Entry 6O9E (X-ray diffraction, 2.40 A resolution); this record covers chains A and E of the 3 polymer chains in the assembly.

[Chain A]
Protein: Reverse transcriptase p66
Source organism: Human immunodeficiency virus type 1
Notes: EC 2.7.7.49, 2.7.7.7, 3.1.26.13
UniProtKB: P03366 (POL_HV1B1); residues 1-555 here correspond to UniProt positions 600-1154 (UniProt number = residue number + 599)
Amino-acid sequence (555 residues; each row starts with the number of its first residue):
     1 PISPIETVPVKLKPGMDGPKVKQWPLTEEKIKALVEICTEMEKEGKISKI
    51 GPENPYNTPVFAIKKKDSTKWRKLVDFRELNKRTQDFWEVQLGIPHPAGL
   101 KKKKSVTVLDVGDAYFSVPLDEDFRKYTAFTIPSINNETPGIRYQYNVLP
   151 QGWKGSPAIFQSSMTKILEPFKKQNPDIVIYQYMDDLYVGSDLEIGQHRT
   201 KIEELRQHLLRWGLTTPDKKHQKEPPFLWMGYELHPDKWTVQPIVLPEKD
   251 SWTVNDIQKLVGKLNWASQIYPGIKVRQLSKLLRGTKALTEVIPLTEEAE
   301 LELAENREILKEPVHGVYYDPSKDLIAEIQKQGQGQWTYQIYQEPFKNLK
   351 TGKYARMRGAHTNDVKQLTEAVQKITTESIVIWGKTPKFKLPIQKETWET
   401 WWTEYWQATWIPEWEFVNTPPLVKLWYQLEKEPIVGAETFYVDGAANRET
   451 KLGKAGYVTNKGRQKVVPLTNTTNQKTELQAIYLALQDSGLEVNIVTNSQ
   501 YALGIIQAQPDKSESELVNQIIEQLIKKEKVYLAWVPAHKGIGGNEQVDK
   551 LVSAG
Unresolved in the structure: 554-555
Differences from the reference sequence: engineered mutation Ser280 (Cys879 in P03366), Asn498 (Asp1097 in P03366)
Residues lining bound ligands: Indopy-1 (IY1; 5-methyl-1-(4-nitrophenyl)-2-oxo-2,5-dihydro-1H-pyrido[3,2-b]indole-3-carbonitrile): Arg72, Ala114, Tyr115, Gln151, Gly152, Phe160, Asp185

[Chain E]
Molecule: 38-nt DNA strand
Sequence (38 nucleotides; numbered -4 to 33; the number before each row is that of its first residue; numbers below 1 keep their minus sign (DT-4 is residue -4)):
    -4 TAATAACCCCCCTTCGGTGCTTTGCACCGAAGGGGGGT
Unresolved in the structure: -4 to -2
Modified / non-standard residues: OMC (o2'-methylycytidine-5'-monophosphate) at position 2; OMC (o2'-methylycytidine-5'-monophosphate) at position 4
Residues lining bound ligands: Indopy-1 (IY1; 5-methyl-1-(4-nitrophenyl)-2-oxo-2,5-dihydro-1H-pyrido[3,2-b]indole-3-carbonitrile): DA0, DA1, DT33

[Chain A / chain E interface]
Residue-residue contacts (73):
  Phe61(A) - DT-1(E)  sugar contact
  Ile63(A) - DT-1(E)  base contact
  Leu74(A) - DA0(E)  base contact
  Asp76(A) - DA0(E)  sugar contact
  Arg78(A) - DT-1(E)  salt bridge to the phosphate
  Arg78(A) - DA0(E)  sugar contact
  Arg78(A) - DA1(E)  phosphate contact
  Asn81(A) - DA1(E)  sugar contact
  Glu89(A) - OMC_2(E)  hydrogen bond to the sugar
  Glu89(A) - DC3(E)  phosphate contact
  Gln91(A) - DC3(E)  sugar contact
  Leu92(A) - OMC_4(E)  sugar contact
  Ile94(A) - DC3(E)  base contact
  Ile94(A) - OMC_4(E)  sugar contact
  Ile94(A) - DG31(E)  base contact
  Asp110(A) - DT33(E)  phosphate contact
  Gly152(A) - DA1(E)  sugar contact
  Trp153(A) - DA1(E)  sugar contact
  Lys154(A) - DA1(E)  phosphate contact
  Lys154(A) - OMC_2(E)  phosphate contact
  Pro157(A) - DA1(E)  sugar contact
  Pro157(A) - OMC_2(E)  sugar contact
  Gln161(A) - OMC_2(E)  base contact
  Tyr183(A) - DC3(E)  base contact
  Tyr183(A) - DG32(E)  hydrogen bond to the base
  Tyr183(A) - DT33(E)  sugar contact
  Met184(A) - OMC_2(E)  base contact
  Met184(A) - DT33(E)  base contact
  Asp185(A) - DT33(E)  phosphate contact
  Met230(A) - DG32(E)  sugar contact
  Met230(A) - DT33(E)  phosphate contact
  Gly231(A) - DG32(E)  phosphate contact
  Gln242(A) - DG32(E)  phosphate contact
  Asn255(A) - DG28(E)  phosphate contact
  Asn255(A) - DG29(E)  phosphate contact
  Gln258(A) - DG28(E)  sugar contact
  Gln258(A) - DG29(E)  sugar contact
  Lys259(A) - DG29(E)  phosphate contact
  Lys259(A) - DG30(E)  phosphate contact
  Gly262(A) - DG30(E)  sugar contact
  Lys263(A) - DG30(E)  sugar contact
  Lys263(A) - DG31(E)  salt bridge to the phosphate
  Asn265(A) - DC6(E)  sugar contact
  Trp266(A) - DG31(E)  sugar contact
  Val276(A) - DC7(E)  phosphate contact
  Ser280(A) - DC7(E)  phosphate contact
  Ser280(A) - DT8(E)  phosphate contact
  Lys281(A) - DT8(E)  phosphate contact
  Arg284(A) - DT8(E)  salt bridge to the phosphate
  Arg284(A) - DT9(E)  salt bridge to the phosphate
  Gly285(A) - DT8(E)  phosphate contact
  Gly285(A) - DT9(E)  hydrogen bond to the phosphate
  Thr286(A) - DT9(E)  hydrogen bond to the phosphate
  Thr286(A) - DC10(E)  hydrogen bond to the phosphate
  Lys353(A) - DC6(E)  hydrogen bond to the phosphate
  Lys353(A) - DC7(E)  salt bridge to the phosphate
  Ala355(A) - DC7(E)  phosphate contact
  Arg358(A) - DC23(E)  salt bridge to the phosphate
  Gly359(A) - DC22(E)  phosphate contact
  Ala360(A) - DC22(E)  hydrogen bond to the phosphate
  His361(A) - DA21(E)  salt bridge to the phosphate
  Arg448(A) - DT18(E)  base contact
  Thr473(A) - DG19(E)  hydrogen bond to the phosphate
  Thr473(A) - DC20(E)  hydrogen bond to the phosphate
  Asn474(A) - DT18(E)  phosphate contact
  Gln475(A) - DT17(E)  phosphate contact
  Gln475(A) - DG19(E)  hydrogen bond to the sugar
  Gln475(A) - DC20(E)  sugar contact
  Lys476(A) - DC20(E)  phosphate contact
  Gln500(A) - DT16(E)  phosphate contact
  Tyr501(A) - DT16(E)  sugar contact
  Tyr501(A) - DC20(E)  hydrogen bond to the phosphate
  Tyr501(A) - DA21(E)  hydrogen bond to the phosphate
Interface residues without a listed pair, chain A (57 interface residues in all): Trp24, Arg72, Gly93, Asp186, Leu283, Leu289, Arg356, Lys374, Ile505

[In short]
The interface between chain A and chain E involves 57 residues on one side and 25 on the other; the contacts
include 12 hydrogen bonds and 7 salt bridges. Polar pairs include Tyr183(A)-DG32(E), Glu89(A)-OMC_2(E) and
Gln475(A)-DG19(E). Indopy-1 is bound between chain A and chain E.
Here chain A is Reverse transcriptase p66 (Human immunodeficiency virus type 1) and chain E is a 38-nt DNA
strand. Entry 6O9E (Structure of HIV-1 Reverse Transcriptase in complex with DNA and INDOPY-1) was determined
by X-ray diffraction.
